PDB entry 3CS8 | X-ray diffraction, 2.30 A resolution | chains A and B

Chain A:
Protein: Peroxisome proliferator-activated receptor gamma
From: Homo sapiens
Notes: fragment: LBD domain
UniProtKB: P37231 (PPARG_HUMAN); residues 206-476 here correspond to UniProt positions 234-504 (UniProt number = residue number + 28)
Sequence (275 residues; numbered 202 to 476; the number before each row is that of its first residue):
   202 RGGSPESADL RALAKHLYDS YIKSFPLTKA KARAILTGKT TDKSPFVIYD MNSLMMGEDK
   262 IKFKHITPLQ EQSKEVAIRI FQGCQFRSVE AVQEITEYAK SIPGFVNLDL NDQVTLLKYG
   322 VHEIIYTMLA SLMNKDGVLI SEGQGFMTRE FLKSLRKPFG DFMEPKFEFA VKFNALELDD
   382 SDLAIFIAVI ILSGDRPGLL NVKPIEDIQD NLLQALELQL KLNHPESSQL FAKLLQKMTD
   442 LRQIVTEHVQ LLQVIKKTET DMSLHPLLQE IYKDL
Not modelled in the structure: 263-268
Construct notes: expression tag (202-205)
Residues lining bound ligands: brl49653 (BRL; 2,4-thiazolidiinedione, 5-[[4-[2-(methyl-2-pyridinylamino)ethoxy]phenyl]methyl]-(9cl)): Ile281, Gly284, Cys285, Gln286, Arg288, Ser289, His323, Ile326, Leu330, Ile341, Met348, Leu353, Met364, Lys367, His449, Leu453, Leu469, Tyr473
UniProt features mapped onto this chain:
  - motif: Pro467 to Asp475 (9aaTAD)
  - binding site (rosiglitazone): Gln286 to Ser289, His323, His449, Tyr473
  - cross-link: Lys224 (Glycyl lysine isopeptide (Lys-Gly) (interchain with G-Cter in ubiquitin))

Chain B:
Protein: PGC-1alfa peptide
UniProtKB: Q9UBK2 (PRGC1_HUMAN); numbering as in UniProt (aligned over 141-152)
Sequence (12 residues; each row starts with the number of its first residue):
   141 PSLLKKLLLA PA
UniProt features mapped onto this chain:
  - motif: Leu144 to Leu148 (LXXLL motif)
  - modified residue: Lys146 (N6-acetyllysine)
What the authors report for this chain:
  - mutagenesis - S142A: decreased signaling in response to In the absence of ligand
  - mutagenesis - S142A: decreased signaling in response to brl49653
  - mutagenesis - K145A: decreased signaling

How chain A and chain B interact:
Residue-residue contacts (24; chain A residue first):
  Gln294(A) - Leu147(B)
  Thr297(A) - Leu147(B)
  Thr297(A) - Leu148(B)
  Glu298(A) - Ala152(B)
  Lys301(A) - Leu147(B)  hydrogen bond (side chain-backbone)
  Lys301(A) - Leu148(B)
  Lys301(A) - Ala150(B)  hydrogen bond (side chain-backbone)
  Phe306(A) - Leu148(B)  hydrophobic
  Leu311(A) - Lys145(B)
  Leu311(A) - Leu148(B)  hydrophobic
  Leu311(A) - Leu149(B)  hydrophobic
  Asn312(A) - Pro141(B)
  Asn312(A) - Lys145(B)  hydrogen bond
  Gln314(A) - Leu148(B)
  Val315(A) - Pro141(B)  hydrophobic
  Val315(A) - Leu144(B)
  Val315(A) - Lys145(B)
  Val315(A) - Leu148(B)
  Leu318(A) - Leu148(B)  hydrophobic
  Lys319(A) - Leu144(B)
  Pro467(A) - Leu143(B)
  Leu468(A) - Leu143(B)
  Glu471(A) - Ser142(B)
  Glu471(A) - Leu143(B)  hydrogen bond (side chain-backbone)
Other interface residues (no listed pair), chain A (16 interface residues in all): Val293, Ile472
From the paper, about this interface:
  - specific contacts: Asn312(A)-Lys145(B) (hydrogen bond)

In short:
16 residues of chain A and 10 residues of chain B are in contact; the contacts include 4 hydrogen bonds. Polar
pairs include Lys301(A)-Leu147(B), Lys301(A)-Ala150(B) and Asn312(A)-Lys145(B). The paper describes a hydrogen
bond between Asn312(A) and Lys145(B). From the paper: S142A of chain B reduces signaling in response to In the
absence of ligand; S142A of chain B reduces signaling in response to brl49653.
Chain A is Peroxisome proliferator-activated receptor gamma (Homo sapiens) and chain B is PGC-1alfa peptide;
the structure, Structural and Biochemical Basis for the Binding Selectivity of PPARg to PGC-1a, was determined
by X-ray diffraction.
